6GX8 - chain A; structure by X-ray diffraction, 1.42 A resolution.

Chain A:
Protein: Alpha-galactosidase
Organism: Thermotoga maritima MSB8
Notes: EC 3.2.1.22
UniProtKB: G4FEF4 (AGAL_THEMA); residues 1-552 here = UniProt positions 1-552
Sequence (575 residues; each row starts with the number of its first residue; numbers below 1 keep their minus sign (Met-22 is residue -22)):
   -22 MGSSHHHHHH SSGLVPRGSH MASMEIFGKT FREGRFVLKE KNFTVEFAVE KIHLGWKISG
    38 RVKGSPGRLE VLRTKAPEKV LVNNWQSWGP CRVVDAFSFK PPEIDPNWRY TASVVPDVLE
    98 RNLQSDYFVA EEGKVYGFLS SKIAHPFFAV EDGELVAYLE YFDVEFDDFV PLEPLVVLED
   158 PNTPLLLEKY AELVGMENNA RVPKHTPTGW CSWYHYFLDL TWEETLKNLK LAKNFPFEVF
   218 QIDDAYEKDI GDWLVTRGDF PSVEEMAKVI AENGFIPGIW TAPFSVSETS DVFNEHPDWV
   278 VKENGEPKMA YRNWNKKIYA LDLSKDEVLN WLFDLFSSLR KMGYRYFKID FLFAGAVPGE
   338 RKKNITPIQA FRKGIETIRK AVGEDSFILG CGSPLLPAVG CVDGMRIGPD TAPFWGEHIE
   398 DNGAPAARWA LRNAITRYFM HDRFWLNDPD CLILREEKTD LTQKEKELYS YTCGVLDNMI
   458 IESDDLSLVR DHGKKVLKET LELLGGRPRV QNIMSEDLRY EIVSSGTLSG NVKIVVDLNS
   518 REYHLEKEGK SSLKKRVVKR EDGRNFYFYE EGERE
Not modelled in the structure: -22 to -9, 526-552
Construct notes: initiating methionine (-22); expression tag (-21 to 0)
Metal / ion sites: Mg2+: Asp419, Asp454
Ligand contacts: FH2 ((1S,2S,3S,4S)-3-fluoranyl-6-(hydroxymethyl)cyclohex-5-ene-1,2,4-triol): Trp65, Trp190, Tyr191, Asp220, Asp221, Trp257, Trp291, Lys325, Asp327, Phe328, Cys368, Arg383, Asp387
UniProt features mapped onto this chain:
  - active site: Asp327 (Nucleophile), Asp387 (Proton donor/acceptor)
  - binding site (substrate): Trp65, Tyr191, Asp220, Asp221, Lys325 to Asp327, Cys368, Arg383
  - mutagenesis: Asp220 (D220A: Less than 1% of the wild-type enzyme activity with p-nitrophenyl-alpha-D-galactopyranoside as substrate at 80 degrees Celsius; D220G: Reduced activity compared to the wild-type enzyme), Asp327 (D327A: Less than 1% of the wild-type enzyme activity with p-nitrophenyl-alpha-D-galactopyranoside as substrate at 80 degrees Celsius ...), Phe328 (F328A: Increased transglycosylating activity at high concentrations of p-nitrophenyl-alpha-D-galactopyranoside substrate, which could be useful in industry and medicine for the synthesis of different ...), Gly385 (G385L: Increased transglycosylating activity at high concentrations of p-nitrophenyl-alpha-D-galactopyranoside substrate, which could be useful in industry and medicine for the synthesis of different ...), Asp387 (D387A: Less than 1% of the wild-type enzyme activity with p-nitrophenyl-alpha-D-galactopyranoside as substrate at 80 degrees Celsius ...), Pro402 (P402D: Increased transglycosylating activity at high concentrations of p-nitrophenyl-alpha-D-galactopyranoside substrate, which could be useful in industry and medicine for the synthesis of different ...)
What the authors report for this chain:
  - catalytic residues: Asp327, Asp387

In short:
Chain A binds compound FH2. Asp419 and Asp454 form the Mg2+ site. Curated annotation (UniProt) lists
active-site residues Asp327 and Asp387, 9 substrate-binding residues and 6 mutagenesis sites. From the paper:
catalytic residues Asp327 and Asp387.
Chain A is Alpha-galactosidase (Thermotoga maritima MSB8); the structure, Alpha-galactosidase from Thermotoga
maritima in complex with hydrolysed cyclohexene-based carbasugar mimic of galactose, was determined by X-ray
diffraction (same publication as 6GTA, 6GVD, 6GWF and 6GWG).
